PDB entry 8OZE | electron microscopy, 2.91 A resolution | chains E and F of the 8 polymer chains in the assembly

Chain E:
Name: TIR domain-containing protein
Source organism: Maribacter polysiphoniae
Reference sequence: A0A316E683 (A0A316E683_9FLAO); residues 1-452 here = UniProt positions 1-452
Chain sequence (452 residues; each row starts with the number of its first residue):
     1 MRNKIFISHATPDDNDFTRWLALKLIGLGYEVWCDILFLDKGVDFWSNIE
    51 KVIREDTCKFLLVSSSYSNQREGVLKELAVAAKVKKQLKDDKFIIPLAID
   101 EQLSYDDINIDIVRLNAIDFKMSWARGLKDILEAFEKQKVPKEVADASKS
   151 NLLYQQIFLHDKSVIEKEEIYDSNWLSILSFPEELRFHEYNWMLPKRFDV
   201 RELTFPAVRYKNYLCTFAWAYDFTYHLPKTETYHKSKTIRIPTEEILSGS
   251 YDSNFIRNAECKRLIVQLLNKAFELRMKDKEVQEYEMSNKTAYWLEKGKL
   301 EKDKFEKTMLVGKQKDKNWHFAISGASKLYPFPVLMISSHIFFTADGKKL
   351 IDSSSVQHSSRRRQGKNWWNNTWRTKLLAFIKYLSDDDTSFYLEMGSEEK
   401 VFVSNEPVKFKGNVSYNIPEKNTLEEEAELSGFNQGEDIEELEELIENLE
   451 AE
Unresolved in the structure: 1-167, 419-452
From the paper describing this entry:
  - binding site for the 20-nt RNA strand: Lys211, Asn212
  - binding site for the 17-nt DNA strand: Arg263, Gln267
  - catalytic residues: Glu77 (citing earlier work)

Chain F:
Name: Piwi domain-containing protein
Source organism: Maribacter polysiphoniae
Reference sequence: A0A316E3U6 (A0A316E3U6_9FLAO); residues 1-507 here = UniProt positions 1-507
Chain sequence (507 residues; each row starts with the number of its first residue):
     1 MKELIYIEEPKILFAHGQKCTDARDGLALFGPLNNLYGIKSGVIGTKQGL
    51 KIFRDYLDHIQKPIYNSNSITRPMFPGFEAVFDCKWESTGITFKEVTNED
   101 IGKFLYNSSTHKRTYDLVSLFIDKIISANKNEDENVDVWFVIVPDEIYKY
   151 CRPNSVLPKEMVQTKALMSKSKAKSFRYEPSLFPDINIELKEQEKEAETY
   201 NYDAQFHDQFKARLLKHTIPTQIFRESTLAWRDFKNAFGLPIRDFSKIEG
   251 HLAWTISTAAFYKAGGKPWKLSDVRNGVCYLGLVYKKVEKSKNPRNACCA
   301 AQMFLDNGDGTVFKGEVGPWYNPKNGQYHLEPKEAKALLSQSLQSYKEQI
   351 GEYPKEVFIHAKTRFNHQEWDAFLEVTPKETNLVGVTISKTKPLKLYKTE
   401 GDYTILRGNAYVVNERSAFLWTVGYVPKIQTALSMEVPNPLFIEINKGEA
   451 DIKQVLKDILSLTKLNYNACIFADGEPVTLRFADKIGEILTASTDIKTPP
   501 LAFKYYI
Unresolved in the structure: 165-198
From the paper describing this entry:
  - binding site for the 20-nt RNA strand: Arg152, His207, Lys211, Gln222, Arg225, Thr228, Lys263
  - specificity-determining residues: Arg152

How chain E and chain F interact:
Residue-residue contacts (66):
  Glu169(E) with Lys398(F); Thr399(F), hydrogen bond
  Ile170(E) with Met1(F), hydrophobic; Thr399(F)
  Tyr171(E) with Leu4(F), hydrophobic; Leu396(F), hydrophobic; Tyr397(F); Lys398(F); Ile405(F), hydrophobic; Asn409(F)
  Asp172(E) with Lys395(F); Leu396(F); Tyr397(F), hydrogen bond (backbone-backbone); Thr399(F)
  Ser173(E) with Lys395(F); Leu396(F)
  Asn174(E) with Pro393(F), hydrogen bond (side chain-backbone); Leu394(F); Lys395(F), hydrogen bond (side chain-backbone)
  Trp175(E) with Pro393(F), hydrogen bond (side chain-backbone); Leu394(F)
  Tyr330(E) with Asn414(F), hydrogen bond; Ser417(F), hydrogen bond; Phe442(F), hydrophobic
  Phe332(E) with Lys2(F); Tyr411(F)
  Met336(E) with Pro393(F)
  Arg362(E) with Met435(F)
  Gly365(E) with Glu436(F)
  Trp368(E) with Glu436(F)
  Trp369(E) with Asp402(F); Met435(F)
  Asn370(E) with Tyr397(F); Lys398(F); Gly401(F), hydrogen bond (side chain-backbone); Asp402(F); Tyr403(F), hydrogen bond (side chain-backbone)
  Asn371(E) with Thr399(F); Glu400(F), hydrogen bond; Gly401(F); Asp402(F), hydrogen bond (backbone-side chain)
  Trp373(E) with Glu436(F), hydrogen bond
  Arg374(E) with Tyr397(F); Lys398(F), hydrogen bond (side chain-backbone); Thr399(F), hydrogen bond (side chain-backbone)
  Leu377(E) with Tyr397(F), hydrophobic
  Val408(E) with Lys2(F)
  Lys409(E) with Met1(F); Lys2(F), hydrogen bond (backbone-backbone)
  Phe410(E) with Lys2(F); Leu396(F), hydrophobic; Tyr411(F), hydrophobic
  Lys411(E) with Met1(F); Lys2(F), hydrogen bond (backbone-backbone); Glu3(F); Leu4(F), hydrogen bond (backbone-backbone)
  Gly412(E) with Leu4(F)
  Asn413(E) with Glu3(F), hydrogen bond
  Val414(E) with Tyr6(F), hydrophobic; Leu406(F), hydrophobic; Asn409(F)
  Tyr416(E) with Lys398(F), hydrogen bond; Tyr403(F); Thr404(F), hydrogen bond (side chain-backbone); Leu406(F), hydrophobic; Tyr425(F)
Other interface residues (no listed pair), chain E (34 interface residues in all): Lys328, Pro331, Ser338, Ser339, Lys366, Thr372, Ile418
Other interface residues (no listed pair), chain F (31 interface residues in all): Lys392, Val413, Phe419, Gln430

Overview:
34 residues of chain E face 31 of chain F across their interface, with 20 hydrogen bonds. Polar contacts
include Glu169(E)-Thr399(F), Asn174(E)-Pro393(F) and Asn174(E)-Lys395(F). From the paper: the catalytic
residue Glu77(E); a binding site for the 20-nt RNA strand at Lys211(E), Asn212(E) and Arg152(F) among others.
Chain E is TIR domain-containing protein and chain F is Piwi domain-containing protein, both from Maribacter
polysiphoniae; the structure, cryoEM structure of SPARTA complex dimer high resolution, was determined by
electron microscopy, deposited together with 8OZ6, 8OZC, 8OZD, 8OZF, 8OZG and 8OZI.
